PDB entry 2YQ6 | X-ray diffraction, 1.80 A resolution | chains A and B

Chain A:
Molecule: Bcl-2-like protein 1
Organism: Homo sapiens
Reference sequence: Q07817 (B2CL1_HUMAN); residue numbers follow UniProt; this construct covers 1-26, 83-209
Sequence (158 residues; row label = number of the first residue in the row; note: 56 numbers in that range are skipped by the numbering (no residue carries them; nothing is unmodelled there); numbers below 1 keep their minus sign (Gly-4 is residue -4)):
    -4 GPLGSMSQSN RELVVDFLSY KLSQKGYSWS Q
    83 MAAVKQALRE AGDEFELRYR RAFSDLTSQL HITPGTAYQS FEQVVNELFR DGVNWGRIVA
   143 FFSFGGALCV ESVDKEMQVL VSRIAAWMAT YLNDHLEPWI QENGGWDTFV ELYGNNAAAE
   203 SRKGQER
Unresolved in the structure: 197-209
Sequence notes: expression tag (-4 to 0)
Swiss-Prot annotation at these positions:
  - motif: Ser4 to Trp24 (BH4), Val86 to Arg100 (BH3), Glu129 to Gly148 (BH1), Pro180 to Tyr195 (BH2)
  - mutagenesis: Phe131 to Asp133 (No heterodimerization with BAX), Val135 to Trp137 (Loss of anti-apoptotic activity), Gly138 to Ile140 (Loss of anti-apoptotic activity), Gly138 (G138A: No heterodimerization with BAX), Ser145 to Gly147 (Decreases interaction with DNM1L, no effect on endocytosis enhancement), Gly148 (G148E: No heterodimerization with BAX), Asp156 (D156A: No effect on caspase-1 cleavage), Asp176 (D176A: No effect on caspase-1 cleavage), Trp188 to Phe191 (Abolishes interaction with DNM1L and endocytosis enhancement), Trp188 to Asp189 (Reduces anti-apoptotic activity by about half), Asp189 (D189A: No effect on caspase-1 cleavage)

Chain B:
Molecule: Bim beta 5
Notes: fragment: bh3 domain, residues 14-31
Reference sequence: O43521 (Q6JTU4_HUMAN); residue numbers follow UniProt; this construct covers 147-164
Sequence (19 residues; each row starts with the number of its first residue):
   147 WIAQELRLIG DLFNAYYAX
Covalently attached groups: covalent link Leu154-Leu158
Modified residues: Leu154 (2-methyl-l-norleucine; MK8); Leu158 (2-methyl-l-norleucine; MK8); NH2 (amino group) at position 165
Sequence notes: engineered mutation Leu154 (Arg21 in Q6JTU4), Leu158 (Glu25 in Q6JTU4); amidation (165)
Swiss-Prot annotation at these positions:
  - motif: Ile148 to Arg153, Ile155 to Asp157, Phe159 to Tyr162 (BH3)
  - mutagenesis: Gly156 (G156A: Retains the ability to induce apoptosis. Abolishes interaction with BAX; in isoform Bim-alpha3 and isoform BimS. No effect on interaction with BCL2; G156E: Abolishes induction of apoptosis ...), Asn160 (N160A: Retains the ability to induce apoptosis. Abolishes interaction with BCL2; in isoform Bim-alpha3 and isoform BimS. No effect on interaction with BAX)

How chain A and chain B interact:
Residue-residue contacts - 36 pairs, chain A then chain B:
  Ala93(A) with Phe159(B)
  Glu96(A) with Phe159(B); Tyr163(B), hydrogen bond
  Phe97(A) with Ile155(B), hydrophobic; Gly156(B); Phe159(B), hydrophobic
  Tyr101(A) with Ile155(B), hydrophobic; Leu158(B); Phe159(B)
  Ala104(A) with Glu151(B); Ile155(B), hydrophobic
  Leu108(A) with Ile148(B); Glu151(B); Leu152(B)
  Gln111(A) with Ile148(B)
  Leu112(A) with Ile148(B), hydrophobic
  Val126(A) with Ala149(B); Leu152(B), hydrophobic
  Glu129(A) with Ala149(B); Arg153(B), hydrogen bond (backbone-side chain)
  Leu130(A) with Arg153(B), hydrogen bond (backbone-side chain)
  Asp133(A) with Arg153(B), salt bridge
  Asn136(A) with Asp157(B), hydrogen bond; Asn160(B)
  Trp137(A) with Asn160(B), hydrogen bond (backbone-side chain)
  Gly138(A) with Gly156(B); Asn160(B), hydrogen bond (backbone-side chain)
  Arg139(A) with Arg153(B); Asp157(B), salt bridge
  Val141(A) with Phe159(B), hydrophobic
  Ala142(A) with Leu152(B), hydrophobic
  Phe146(A) with Leu152(B), hydrophobic
  Leu194(A) with Tyr163(B)
  Tyr195(A) with Phe159(B), hydrophobic; Asn160(B), hydrogen bond; Tyr163(B), hydrophobic
Other interface residues (no listed pair), chain A (23 interface residues in all): Phe105, Arg132
Other interface residues (no listed pair), chain B (14 interface residues in all): Gln150, Ala164

Summary:
23 residues of chain A face 14 of chain B across their interface; the contacts include 7 hydrogen bonds and 2
salt bridges. Among the polar pairs are Asp133(A)-Arg153(B), Arg139(A)-Asp157(B) and Glu96(A)-Tyr163(B).
Here chain A is Bcl-2-like protein 1 (Homo sapiens) and chain B is Bim beta 5. Entry 2YQ6 (Structure of Bcl-xL
bound to BimSAHB) was determined by X-ray diffraction, deposited together with 2YQ7.
